4EQ6 - chains A and B; structure by X-ray diffraction, 1.80 A resolution.

== Chain A ==
Name: Chromosome segregation in meiosis protein 2
Source organism: Saccharomyces cerevisiae
UniProtKB: P40465 (CSM2_YEAST); residue numbers follow UniProt; this construct covers 1-213
Sequence (214 residues; each row starts with the number of its first residue; numbering starts at 0):
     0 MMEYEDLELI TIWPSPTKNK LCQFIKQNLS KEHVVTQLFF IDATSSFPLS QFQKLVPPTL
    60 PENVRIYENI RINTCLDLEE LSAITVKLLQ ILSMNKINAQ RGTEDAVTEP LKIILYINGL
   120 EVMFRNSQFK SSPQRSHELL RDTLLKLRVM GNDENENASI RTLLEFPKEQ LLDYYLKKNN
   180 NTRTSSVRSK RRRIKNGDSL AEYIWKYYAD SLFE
Disordered / not traced: 0, 100-107, 179-191
Differences from the reference sequence: expression tag (0)

== Chain B ==
Name: Platinum sensitivity protein 3
Source organism: Saccharomyces cerevisiae
UniProtKB: Q12318 (PSY3_YEAST); residue numbers follow UniProt; this construct covers 1-242
Sequence (256 residues; each row starts with the number of its first residue; numbers below 1 keep their minus sign (Met-13 is residue -13)):
   -13 MGSSHHHHHH SHGSMEVLKN IRIYPLSNFI TSTKNYINLP NELRNLISEE QESKLGFLHI
    47 IESDFKPSVA LQKLVNCTTG DEKILIIDIV SIWSQQKQRQ HGAIYMNSLS CINITGLIVF
   107 LELLYDSPMD ALRRCQVDNF NFQLRGIVID NLSFLNFESD KNYDVINLSK FEKLFKILRK
   167 LREFLGCWII TKSFPTDFYN GIENTLVDKW SIKRKSGVTL YPTKLPDSYM KGMDLIIYRE
   227 VVDGRPQYRR IAALEE
Disordered / not traced: -13 to 0, 124, 143-152, 194-207, 228-229, 238-242
Differences from the reference sequence: expression tag (-13 to 0)

== How chain A and chain B interact ==
Residue-residue contacts (56):
  Leu8(A) with Ser77(B); Gln81(B)
  Leu88(A) with Leu95(B), hydrophobic
  Phe123(A) with Ile188(B), hydrophobic
  Arg124(A) with Glu189(B), salt bridge
  Gln127(A) with Thr191(B)
  Pro132(A) with Thr191(B); Leu192(B)
  Gln133(A) with Leu192(B)
  His136(A) with Gly187(B); Ile188(B), hydrogen bond (side chain-backbone); Thr191(B); Leu192(B)
  Leu139(A) with Ile188(B), hydrophobic
  Arg140(A) with Phe140(B), hydrogen bond (side chain-backbone); Asn142(B), hydrogen bond (side chain-backbone)
  Leu144(A) with Phe140(B), hydrophobic
  Lys145(A) with Leu95(B); Ile98(B)
  Arg147(A) with Phe51(B); Val76(B), hydrogen bond (side chain-backbone); Ser77(B), hydrogen bond (side chain-backbone); Ile78(B); Gln81(B)
  Val148(A) with Ser77(B); Asn93(B); Leu95(B), hydrophobic; Ile98(B), hydrophobic
  Asn151(A) with Ser80(B), hydrogen bond; Gln81(B); Asn93(B), hydrogen bond
  Glu153(A) with Gln82(B)
  Asn195(A) with Glu189(B); Asn190(B)
  Gly196(A) with Glu189(B); Asn190(B)
  Asp197(A) with Asp183(B); Ile188(B); Glu189(B), hydrogen bond (backbone-backbone)
  Ser198(A) with Ile188(B)
  Leu199(A) with Ile188(B)
  Tyr202(A) with Phe184(B), hydrogen bond (side chain-backbone); Gly187(B); Ile188(B), hydrophobic
  Lys205(A) with Phe51(B); Asp183(B), salt bridge
  Tyr206(A) with Phe51(B); Phe140(B); Phe180(B), hydrophobic; Asp183(B), hydrogen bond; Phe184(B), hydrophobic
  Tyr207(A) with Phe51(B); Phe140(B), hydrophobic
  Ala208(A) with Phe51(B)
  Asp209(A) with Lys52(B), hydrogen bond (backbone-side chain); Gln81(B), hydrogen bond
Interface residues without a listed pair, chain A (28 interface residues in all): Glu7
Interface residues without a listed pair, chain B (27 interface residues in all): Ser49, Asp74, Ile75, Ser94, Leu141

== In short ==
The interface between chain A and chain B involves 28 residues on one side and 27 on the other, with 12
hydrogen bonds and 2 salt bridges. Polar contacts include Arg124(A)-Glu189(B), Lys205(A)-Asp183(B) and
His136(A)-Ile188(B).
Here chain A is Chromosome segregation in meiosis protein 2 and chain B is Platinum sensitivity protein 3,
both from Saccharomyces cerevisiae. Entry 4EQ6 (The crystal structure of Psy3-Csm2 complex from budding yeast)
was determined by X-ray diffraction.
